3C7G - chain A; structure by X-ray diffraction, 2.02 A resolution.

# Chain A
Molecule: Endo-1,4-beta-xylanase
Source organism: Bacillus subtilis
Notes: EC 3.2.1.55
Reference sequence: Q45071 (Q45071_BACSU); residues 1-487 here correspond to UniProt positions 27-513 (UniProt number = residue number + 26)
Sequence (488 residues; each row starts with the number of its first residue; numbering starts at 0):
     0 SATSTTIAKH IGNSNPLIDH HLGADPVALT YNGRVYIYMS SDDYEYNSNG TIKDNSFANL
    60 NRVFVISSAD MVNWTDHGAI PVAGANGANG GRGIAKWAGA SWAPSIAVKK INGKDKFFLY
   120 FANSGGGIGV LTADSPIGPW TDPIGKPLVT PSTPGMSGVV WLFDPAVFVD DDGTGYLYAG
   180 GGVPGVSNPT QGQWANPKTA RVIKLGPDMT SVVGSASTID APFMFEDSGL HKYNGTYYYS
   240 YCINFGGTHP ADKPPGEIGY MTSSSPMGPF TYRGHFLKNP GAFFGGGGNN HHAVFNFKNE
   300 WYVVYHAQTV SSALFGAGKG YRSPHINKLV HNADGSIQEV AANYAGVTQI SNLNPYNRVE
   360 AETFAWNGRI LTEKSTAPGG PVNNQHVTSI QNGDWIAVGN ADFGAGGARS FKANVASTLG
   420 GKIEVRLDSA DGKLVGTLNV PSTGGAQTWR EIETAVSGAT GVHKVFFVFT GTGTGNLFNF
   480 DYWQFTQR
Differences from the reference sequence: expression tag (0)
Swiss-Prot annotation at these positions:
  - active site: D24 (Proton acceptor), E225 (Proton donor)
  - binding site (substrate): N288
  - binding site (Ca(2+)): E359, E361, N383, Q384, D480
  - site: D163 (Important for catalytic activity, responsible for pKa modulation of the active site Glu and correct orientation of both the proton donor and substrate)
Bound ions: Na+ site 1 near H290 (its only coordinating residue here); Ca2+: E359, E361, N383, Q384, D480; Na+ site 2: R368, S388, Q390, D393
From the paper describing this entry:
  - conformationally variable residues (side-chain flip): N288
  - binding site for beta-D-xylopyranose: W160, E225, F244, G286, N288
  - binding site for glycerol: D24, D163, E225, R321
  - binding site for glycerol: W101 (proposed by the authors, not directly observed)
  - catalytic residues: D24, D163, E225 (proposed by the authors, not directly observed)

# Overview
The Ca2+ site is built by E359, E361, N383, Q384 and D480. R368, S388, Q390 and D393 coordinate Na+ site 2.
From UniProt: active-site residues D24 and E225, substrate-binding residue N288 and 5 Ca2+-binding residues.
The paper reports catalytic residues D24, D163 and E225; a binding site for beta-D-xylopyranose at W160, E225
and F244 among others.
Chain A is Endo-1,4-beta-xylanase (Bacillus subtilis); the structure, Crystal structure of a glycoside
hydrolase family 43 arabinoxylan arabinofuranohydrolase from Bacillus subtilis in complex with ..., was
determined by X-ray diffraction, deposited together with 3C7E, 3C7F, 3C7H and 3C7O.
